8EH8 - chains B and J of the 8 polymer chains in the assembly; structure by electron microscopy, 3.40 A resolution.

[Chain B]
Molecule: template DNA
Sequence (32 nucleotides; numbered 1 to 32; the number before each row is that of its first residue):
     1 CTCTGAATCT CTTCCAGCAC ACATCAGGAC GC
Unresolved in the structure: 1

[Chain J]
Name: DNA-directed RNA polymerase subunit beta'
From: Escherichia coli
Notes: EC 2.7.7.6
UniProtKB: C3SIA2 (C3SIA2_ECOLX); residues 2-1407 here = UniProt positions 2-1407
Chain sequence (1407 residues; row label = number of the first residue in the row):
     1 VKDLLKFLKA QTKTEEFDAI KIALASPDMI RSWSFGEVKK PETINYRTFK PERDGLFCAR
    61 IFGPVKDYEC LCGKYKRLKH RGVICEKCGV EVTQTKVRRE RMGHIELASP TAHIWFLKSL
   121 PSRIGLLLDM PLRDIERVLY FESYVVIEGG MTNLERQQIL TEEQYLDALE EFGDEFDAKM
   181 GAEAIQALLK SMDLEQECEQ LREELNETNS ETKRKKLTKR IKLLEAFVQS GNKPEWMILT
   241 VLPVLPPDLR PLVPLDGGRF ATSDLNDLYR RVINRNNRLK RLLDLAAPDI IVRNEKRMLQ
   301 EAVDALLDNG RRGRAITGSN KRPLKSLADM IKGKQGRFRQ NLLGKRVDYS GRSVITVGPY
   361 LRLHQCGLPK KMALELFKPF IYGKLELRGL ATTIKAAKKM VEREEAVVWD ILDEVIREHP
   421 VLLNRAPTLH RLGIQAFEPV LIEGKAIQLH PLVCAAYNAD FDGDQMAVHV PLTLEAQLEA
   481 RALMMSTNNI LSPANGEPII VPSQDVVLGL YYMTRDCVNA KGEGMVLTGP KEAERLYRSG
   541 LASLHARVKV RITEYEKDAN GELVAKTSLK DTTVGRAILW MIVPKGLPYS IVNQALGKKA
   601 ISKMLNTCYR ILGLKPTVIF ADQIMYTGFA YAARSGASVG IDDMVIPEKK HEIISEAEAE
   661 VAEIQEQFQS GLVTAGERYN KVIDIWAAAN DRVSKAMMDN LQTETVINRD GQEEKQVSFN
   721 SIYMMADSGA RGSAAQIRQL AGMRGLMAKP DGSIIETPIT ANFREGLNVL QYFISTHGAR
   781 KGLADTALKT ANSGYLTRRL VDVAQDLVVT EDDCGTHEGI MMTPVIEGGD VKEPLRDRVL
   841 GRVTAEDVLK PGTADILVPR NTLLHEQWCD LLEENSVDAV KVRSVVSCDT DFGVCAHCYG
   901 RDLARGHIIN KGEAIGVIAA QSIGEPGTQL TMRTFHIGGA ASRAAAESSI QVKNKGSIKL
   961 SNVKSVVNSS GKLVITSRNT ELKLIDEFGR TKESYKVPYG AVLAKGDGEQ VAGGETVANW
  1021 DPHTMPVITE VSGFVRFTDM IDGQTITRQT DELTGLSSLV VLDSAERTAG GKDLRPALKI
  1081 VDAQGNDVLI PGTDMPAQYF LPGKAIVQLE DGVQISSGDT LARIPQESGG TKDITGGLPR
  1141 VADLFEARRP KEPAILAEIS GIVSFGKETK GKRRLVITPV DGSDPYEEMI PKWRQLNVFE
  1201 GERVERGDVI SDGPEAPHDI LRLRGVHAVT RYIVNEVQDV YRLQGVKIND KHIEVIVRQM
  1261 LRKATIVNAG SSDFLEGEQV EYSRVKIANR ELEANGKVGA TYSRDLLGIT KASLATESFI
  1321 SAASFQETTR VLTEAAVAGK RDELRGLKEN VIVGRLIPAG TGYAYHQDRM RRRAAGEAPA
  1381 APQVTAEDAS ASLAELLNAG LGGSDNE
Unresolved in the structure: 1-15, 1374-1407
Differences from the reference sequence: expression tag (1)
Metal / ion sites: Zn2+ site 1: Cys70, Cys72, Cys85, Cys88; Mg2+: Asp460, Asp462 (shared with 2 residues of chain R); Zn2+ site 2: Cys814, Cys888, Cys895, Cys898

[How chain B and chain J interact]
Residue-residue contacts (36; chain B residue first):
  DT4(B) - Asn209(J)  phosphate contact
  DT4(B) - Ser210(J)  phosphate contact
  DG5(B) - Ser210(J)  phosphate contact
  DG5(B) - Glu211(J)  hydrogen bond to the phosphate
  DG5(B) - Thr212(J)  phosphate contact
  DT12(B) - Leu120(J)  sugar contact
  DT13(B) - Arg311(J)  salt bridge to the phosphate
  DT13(B) - Glu1327(J)  sugar contact
  DT13(B) - Thr1329(J)  phosphate contact
  DC14(B) - Tyr795(J)  sugar contact
  DC14(B) - Gln1326(J)  sugar contact
  DC14(B) - Glu1327(J)  hydrogen bond to the phosphate
  DC15(B) - Arg339(J)  salt bridge to the phosphate
  DC15(B) - Ala791(J)  phosphate contact
  DC15(B) - Tyr795(J)  sugar contact
  DC15(B) - Arg798(J)  salt bridge to the phosphate
  DA16(B) - Lys334(J)  salt bridge to the phosphate
  DA16(B) - Thr790(J)  base contact
  DA16(B) - Ala791(J)  phosphate contact
  DA16(B) - Gly794(J)  sugar contact
  DG17(B) - Lys334(J)  salt bridge to the phosphate
  DG17(B) - Arg339(J)  salt bridge to the phosphate
  DG17(B) - Ala426(J)  base contact
  DG17(B) - Pro427(J)  base contact
  DC18(B) - Arg352(J)  base contact
  DC18(B) - Ala426(J)  sugar contact
  DA19(B) - Arg346(J)  salt bridge to the phosphate
  DA19(B) - Arg352(J)  sugar contact
  DC25(B) - Thr262(J)  base contact
  DA26(B) - Leu255(J)  base contact
  DA26(B) - Asp256(J)  base contact
  DA26(B) - Phe260(J)  sugar contact
  DA26(B) - Ala261(J)  base contact
  DA26(B) - Thr262(J)  hydrogen bond to the base
  DG27(B) - Tyr46(J)  phosphate contact
  DG27(B) - Arg259(J)  salt bridge to the phosphate
Interface residues without a listed pair, chain J (31 interface residues in all): Lys118, Ser319, Ala787, Met932

[Summary]
Chain B and chain J form an interface of 13 and 31 residues respectively; the contacts include 3 hydrogen
bonds and 8 salt bridges. Among the polar pairs are DA26(B)-Thr262(J), DG5(B)-Glu211(J) and
DC14(B)-Glu1327(J). The Mg2+ site is built by Asp460(J) and Asp462(J).
Chain B is template DNA and chain J is DNA-directed RNA polymerase subunit beta' (Escherichia coli); the
structure, Cryo-EM structure of his-elemental paused elongation complex with a folded TL and a rotated RH-FL
(1), was determined by electron microscopy, deposited together with 8EG7, 8EG8, 8EGB, 8EH9, 8EHA, 8EHF and
8EHI.
